PDB entry 6ACG | electron microscopy, 5.40 A resolution (low resolution: residue-level contacts below are approximate; hydrogen-bond / salt-bridge calls are withheld) | chains A and B of the 4 polymer chains in the assembly

[Chain A (and B)]
Protein: Spike glycoprotein
Organism: Human SARS coronavirus
Notes: chain B of this document is another copy of the same molecule, construct and numbering; everything in this record applies to it too
Reference sequence: P59594 (SPIKE_CVHSA); numbering as in UniProt (aligned over 1-1196)
Chain sequence (1203 residues; row label = number of the first residue in the row):
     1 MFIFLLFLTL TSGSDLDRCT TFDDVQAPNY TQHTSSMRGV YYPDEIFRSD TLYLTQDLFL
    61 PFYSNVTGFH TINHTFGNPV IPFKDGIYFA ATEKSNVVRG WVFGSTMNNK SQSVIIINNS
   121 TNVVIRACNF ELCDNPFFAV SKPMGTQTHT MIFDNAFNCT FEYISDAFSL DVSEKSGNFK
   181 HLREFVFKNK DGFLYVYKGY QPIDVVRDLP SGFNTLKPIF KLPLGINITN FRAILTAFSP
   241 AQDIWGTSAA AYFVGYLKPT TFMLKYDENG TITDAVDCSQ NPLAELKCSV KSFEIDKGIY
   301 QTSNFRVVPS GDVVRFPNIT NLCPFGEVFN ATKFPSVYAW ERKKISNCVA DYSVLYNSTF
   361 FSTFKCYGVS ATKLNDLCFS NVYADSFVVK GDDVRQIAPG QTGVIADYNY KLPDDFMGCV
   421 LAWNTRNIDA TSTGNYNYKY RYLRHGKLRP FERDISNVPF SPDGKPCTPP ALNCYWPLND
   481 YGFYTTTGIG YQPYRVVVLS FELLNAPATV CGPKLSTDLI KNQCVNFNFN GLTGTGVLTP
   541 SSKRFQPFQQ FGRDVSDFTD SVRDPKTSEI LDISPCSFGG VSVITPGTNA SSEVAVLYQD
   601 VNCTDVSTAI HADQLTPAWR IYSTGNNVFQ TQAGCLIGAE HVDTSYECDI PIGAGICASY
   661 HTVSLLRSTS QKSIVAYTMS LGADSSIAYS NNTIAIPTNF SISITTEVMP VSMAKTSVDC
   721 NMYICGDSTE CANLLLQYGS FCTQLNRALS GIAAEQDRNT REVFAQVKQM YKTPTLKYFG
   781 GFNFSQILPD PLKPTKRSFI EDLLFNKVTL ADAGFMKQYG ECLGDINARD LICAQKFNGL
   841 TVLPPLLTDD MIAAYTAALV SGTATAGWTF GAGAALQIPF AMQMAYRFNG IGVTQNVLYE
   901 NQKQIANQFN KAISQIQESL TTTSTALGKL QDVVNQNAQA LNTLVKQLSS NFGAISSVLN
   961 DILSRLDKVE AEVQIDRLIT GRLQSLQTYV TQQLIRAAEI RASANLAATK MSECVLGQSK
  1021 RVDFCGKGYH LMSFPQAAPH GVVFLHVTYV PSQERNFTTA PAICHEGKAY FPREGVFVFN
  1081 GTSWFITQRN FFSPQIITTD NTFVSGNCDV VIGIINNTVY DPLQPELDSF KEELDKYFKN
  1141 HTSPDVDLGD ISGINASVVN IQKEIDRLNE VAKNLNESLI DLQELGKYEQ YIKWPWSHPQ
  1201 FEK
Disordered / not traced: 1-17, 240-243, 661-673, 812-831, 1120-1203
Sequence notes: expression tag (1197-1203)
Curated features (UniProtKB/Swiss-Prot):
  - region: Ser798 to Tyr819 (Fusion peptide 1), Lys817 to Phe837 (Fusion peptide 2), Asp1145 to Glu1184 (Heptad repeat 2)
  - site (Cleavage): Arg667, Ser668, Arg797, Ser798
  - glycosylation (N-linked (GlcNAc...) asparagine): Asn29, Asn65, Asn73, Asn109, Asn118, Asn119, Asn158, Asn227, Asn269, Asn318, Asn330, Asn357, Asn589, Asn602, Asn691, Asn699, Asn783, Asn1056, Asn1080, Asn1116 and 3 more in UniProt
  - natural variant: Ser49 (S49L: In strain: Isolate GZ50), Gly77 (G77D: In strain: Isolate BJ01, Isolate BJ02 and 7 more), Asn78 (N78D: In strain: Isolate GD03), Asn118 (N118S: In strain: Isolate Shanghai LY), Ala139 (A139V: In strain: Isolate GD03), Met144 (M144L: In strain: Isolate BJ03), Gln147 (Q147R: In strain: Isolate GD03), Phe193 (F193S: In strain: Isolate Shanghai LY), Asn227 (N227K: In strain: Isolate SZ3), Ser239 (S239L: In strain: Isolate GD01 and Isolate SZ3), Ile244 (I244T: In strain: Isolate BJ01, Isolate BJ02 and 8 more), Thr261 (T261K: In strain: Isolate SZ3), 31 further natural variant entries in UniProt
  - mutagenesis: Cys323 (C323A: No effect on human ACE2 binding in vitro), Cys348 (C348A: Complete loss of human ACE2 binding in vitro), Glu452 (E452A: 90% loss of human ACE2 binding in vitro), Asp454 (D454A: Complete loss of human ACE2 binding in vitro), Asp463 (D463A: Partial loss of human ACE2 binding in vitro), Cys467 (C467A: Complete loss of human ACE2 binding in vitro), Cys474 (C474A: Complete loss of human ACE2 binding in vitro), Asp480 (D480A: No effect on human ACE2 binding in vitro), Arg667 (R667S: 40% loss of cell-cell fusion), Lys672 (K672S: No effect on cell-cell fusion), Arg797 (R797N: Complete loss of trypsin-induced membrane fusion)
Disulfide bonds: Cys128-Cys159, Cys278-Cys288, Cys323-Cys348, Cys366-Cys419, Cys378-Cys511, Cys467-Cys474, Cys524-Cys576, Cys603-Cys635, Cys648-Cys657, Cys720-Cys742, Cys725-Cys731, Cys1014-Cys1025, Cys1064-Cys1108
What the authors report for this chain:
  - mutagenesis - R667A: decreased binding to Angiotensin-converting enzyme 2 (proposed by the authors, not directly observed)

[Interface between chain A and chain B]
Contacting residue pairs (162; chain A residue first):
  Tyr42(A) - Phe548(B)
  Asp44(A) - Phe548(B)
  Glu45(A) - Leu504(B)
  Glu45(A) - Asn505(B)
  Glu45(A) - Ala506(B)
  Glu45(A) - Phe548(B)
  Glu45(A) - Gln549(B)
  Glu45(A) - Gln550(B)
  Ile46(A) - Phe551(B)
  Ile46(A) - Arg553(B)
  Phe47(A) - Gln549(B)
  Phe47(A) - Phe551(B)
  Phe47(A) - Gly552(B)
  Arg48(A) - Gly552(B)
  Gln112(A) - Ile455(B)
  Asn158(A) - Ile455(B)
  Thr160(A) - Arg453(B)
  Lys190(A) - Phe416(B)
  Asp191(A) - Phe416(B)
  Asp191(A) - Pro450(B)
  Asp191(A) - Phe451(B)
  Gly192(A) - Phe451(B)
  Phe193(A) - Arg342(B)
  Pro223(A) - Tyr383(B)
  Gly225(A) - Phe451(B)
  Gly225(A) - Glu452(B)
  Gly225(A) - Arg453(B)
  Ile226(A) - Glu452(B)
  Ile226(A) - Arg453(B)
  Asn227(A) - Arg449(B)
  Asn227(A) - Glu452(B)
  Asn227(A) - Asp454(B)
  Asn269(A) - Arg544(B)
  Pro399(A) - Lys968(B)
  Gly400(A) - Lys968(B)
  Lys715(A) - Gly653(B)
  Asp719(A) - Asn304(B)
  Asp719(A) - Phe578(B)
  Asp719(A) - Gly579(B)
  Asn721(A) - Asn304(B)
  Met722(A) - Arg306(B)
  Met722(A) - Phe578(B)
  Gln737(A) - Asn951(B)
  Gln737(A) - Phe952(B)
  Tyr738(A) - Phe952(B)
  Gly739(A) - Ser950(B)
  Ser740(A) - Gln947(B)
  Phe741(A) - Gln947(B)
  Phe741(A) - Phe952(B)
  Gln744(A) - Thr943(B)
  Gln744(A) - Gln947(B)
  Arg747(A) - Gln939(B)
  Arg758(A) - Lys929(B)
  Glu762(A) - Lys929(B)
  Lys768(A) - Ala683(B)
  Gln769(A) - Ala683(B)
  Gln769(A) - Asp684(B)
  Gln769(A) - Ser685(B)
  Met770(A) - Leu681(B)
  Met770(A) - Gly682(B)
  Met770(A) - Ala683(B)
  Met770(A) - Asp684(B)
  Met770(A) - Ser685(B)
  Tyr771(A) - Ser685(B)
  Tyr771(A) - Ile687(B)
  Lys772(A) - Ser685(B)
  Lys772(A) - Ser686(B)
  Leu776(A) - Tyr689(B)
  Phe779(A) - Tyr689(B)
  Ile832(A) - Gln632(B)
  Cys833(A) - Val601(B)
  Cys833(A) - Asn602(B)
  Cys833(A) - Gln632(B)
  Ala834(A) - Asp600(B)
  Gln835(A) - Pro575(B)
  Gln835(A) - Cys576(B)
  Gln835(A) - Ser577(B)
  Gln835(A) - Phe578(B)
  Gln835(A) - Asp600(B)
  Lys836(A) - Pro575(B)
  Lys836(A) - Phe578(B)
  Phe837(A) - Asp554(B)
  Phe837(A) - Ser556(B)
  Phe837(A) - Phe558(B)
  Phe837(A) - Ser574(B)
  Phe837(A) - Pro575(B)
  Pro844(A) - Thr631(B)
  Pro844(A) - Gly653(B)
  Pro844(A) - Ala654(B)
  Pro845(A) - Gly653(B)
  Pro845(A) - Ala654(B)
  Leu846(A) - Pro651(B)
  Leu846(A) - Gly653(B)
  Leu846(A) - Ala654(B)
  Leu846(A) - Gly655(B)
  Thr848(A) - Gly655(B)
  Met851(A) - Leu681(B)
  Tyr855(A) - Met679(B)
  Tyr855(A) - Leu681(B)
  Trp868(A) - Tyr1029(B)
  Trp868(A) - Arg1089(B)
  Thr869(A) - Tyr1029(B)
  Thr869(A) - Arg1089(B)
  Ala872(A) - Lys1027(B)
  Ala872(A) - Gly1028(B)
  Ala875(A) - Ile687(B)
  Ala875(A) - Ala695(B)
  Leu876(A) - Ile694(B)
  Leu876(A) - Ala695(B)
  Gln877(A) - Ser690(B)
  Gln877(A) - Thr693(B)
  Gln877(A) - Ile694(B)
  Gln877(A) - Ala695(B)
  Gln877(A) - Asn1056(B)
  Ile878(A) - Ile694(B)
  Pro879(A) - Ser690(B)
  Pro879(A) - Asn691(B)
  Pro879(A) - Ile694(B)
  Met882(A) - Pro1061(B)
  Met882(A) - Val1076(B)
  Met882(A) - Phe1077(B)
  Tyr886(A) - Val1076(B)
  Tyr886(A) - Arg1089(B)
  Asn889(A) - Glu1074(B)
  Asn889(A) - Gly1075(B)
  Asn889(A) - Val1076(B)
  Gly892(A) - Glu1074(B)
  Val893(A) - Glu1074(B)
  Thr894(A) - Glu1074(B)
  Thr894(A) - Phe1103(B)
  Gln895(A) - Phe1071(B)
  Gln895(A) - Glu1074(B)
  Gln895(A) - Gly1075(B)
  Asn896(A) - Phe1071(B)
  Asn896(A) - Phe1103(B)
  Asn896(A) - Ser1105(B)
  Tyr899(A) - Phe1071(B)
  Tyr899(A) - Val1110(B)
  Tyr899(A) - Ile1112(B)
  Val945(A) - Val555(B)
  Val945(A) - Ser556(B)
  Ser957(A) - Asp557(B)
  Val958(A) - Asp557(B)
  Asn960(A) - Thr533(B)
  Leu963(A) - Lys373(B)
  Ser964(A) - Lys373(B)
  Arg965(A) - Gly368(B)
  Arg965(A) - Val369(B)
  Arg965(A) - Ser370(B)
  Leu966(A) - Ser370(B)
  Leu966(A) - Thr372(B)
  Asp967(A) - Ser370(B)
  Asp967(A) - Thr372(B)
  Gln987(A) - Thr988(B)
  Leu994(A) - Ile995(B)
  Arg1001(A) - Glu999(B)
  Thr1009(A) - Arg1021(B)
  Glu1013(A) - Arg1021(B)
  Glu1013(A) - Val1022(B)
  Glu1013(A) - Phe1024(B)
  Lys1020(A) - Lys1020(B)
  Arg1021(A) - Arg1021(B)
Other interface residues (no listed pair), chain A (96 interface residues in all): Ser49, Lys110, Lys221, Ile228, Pro774, Gly839, Leu843, Thr865, Ala885, Leu948, Ser949
Other interface residues (no listed pair), chain B (107 interface residues in all): Leu377, Pro413, Ser456, Leu503, Gly534, Gln599, Ala633, Ile652, Ile656, Ala688, Gly953, Gln984, Asp1023, Val1050, Pro1051

[In short]
96 residues of chain A and 107 residues of chain B are in contact. Curated annotation (UniProt) lists 11
mutagenesis sites on chain A. From the paper: R667A of chain A reduces binding to Angiotensin-converting
enzyme 2.
Chain A and chain B are both Spike glycoprotein (Human SARS coronavirus); the structure, Trypsin-cleaved and
low pH-treated SARS-CoV spike glycoprotein and ACE2 complex, ACE2-bound conformation 1, was determined by
electron microscopy, deposited together with 6ACC, 6ACD, 6ACJ and 6ACK.
